Entry 7LI9 (electron microscopy, 3.90 A resolution); this record covers chains A and C of the 3 polymer chains in the assembly.

Chain A:
Name: Sodium-dependent serotonin transporter
Source organism: Homo sapiens
UniProtKB: P31645 (SC6A4_HUMAN); residue numbers follow UniProt; this construct covers 79-617
Chain sequence (539 residues; each row starts with the number of its first residue):
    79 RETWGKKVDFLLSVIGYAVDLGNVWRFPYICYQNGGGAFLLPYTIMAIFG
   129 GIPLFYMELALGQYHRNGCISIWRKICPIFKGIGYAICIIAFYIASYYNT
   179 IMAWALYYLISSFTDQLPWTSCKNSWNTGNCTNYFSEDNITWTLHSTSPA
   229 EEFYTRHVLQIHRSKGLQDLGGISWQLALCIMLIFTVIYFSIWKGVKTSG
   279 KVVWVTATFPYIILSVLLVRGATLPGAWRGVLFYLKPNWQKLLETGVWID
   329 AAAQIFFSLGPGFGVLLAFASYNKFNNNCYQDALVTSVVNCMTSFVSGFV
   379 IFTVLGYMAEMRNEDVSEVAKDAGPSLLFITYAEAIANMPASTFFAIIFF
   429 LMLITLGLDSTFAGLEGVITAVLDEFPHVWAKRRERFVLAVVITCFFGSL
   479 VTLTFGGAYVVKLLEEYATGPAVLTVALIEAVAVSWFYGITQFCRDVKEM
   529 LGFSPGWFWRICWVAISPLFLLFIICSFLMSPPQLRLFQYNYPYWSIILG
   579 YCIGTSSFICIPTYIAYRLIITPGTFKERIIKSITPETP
Cystine bridges: Cys200-Cys209
Covalently attached groups: N-acetylglucosamine (NAG) linked to Asn208
Small-molecule neighbours:
  - serotonin (SRO), molecule 1: Asp98, Ala169, Ile172, Ala173, Tyr176, Phe335, Phe341, Val343, Ser438, Thr439, Gly442, Leu443
  - serotonin (SRO), molecule 2: Ile327, Asp328, Glu494, Tyr495, Pro499, Phe556, Leu557, Ser559, Pro561, Gly578, Tyr579
What the authors report for this chain:
  - conformationally variable residues (helix shift): Tyr95

Chain C:
Name: variable domain of 15B8 antibody Fab light chain
Source organism: Mus musculus
Notes: antibody fragment or engineered binder
Chain sequence (110 residues; each row starts with the number of its first residue):
    21 DIVLTQSPASLAVSLGQRATISCRASESVDNYGISFLNWFQQKPGQPPKL
    71 LIYAASNQGSGVPARFSGSGSGTYFSLNIHPMEEDDTAVYFCQQTKGVSW
   121 TFGGGTKVEI
Cystine bridges: Cys43-Cys112

How chain A and chain C interact:
Pairs across the interface (11; chain A residue first):
  Trp204(A) with Tyr52(C); Phe56(C)
  Asn205(A) with Ile54(C)
  Arg234(A) with Tyr52(C)
  His235(A) with Tyr52(C), hydrogen bond
  Gln238(A) with Asn51(C); Tyr52(C)
  His240(A) with Tyr52(C), hydrogen bond (side chain-backbone)
  Arg241(A) with Asn51(C), hydrogen bond (side chain-backbone); Tyr52(C); Gly53(C)
Interface residues without a listed pair, chain A (8 interface residues in all): Asn202
Interface residues without a listed pair, chain C (7 interface residues in all): Asp50, Trp120

Overview:
8 residues of chain A and 7 residues of chain C are in contact, with 3 hydrogen bonds. Polar pairs include
His235(A)-Tyr52(C), His240(A)-Tyr52(C) and Arg241(A)-Asn51(C). Ligands of chain A: serotonin.
N-acetylglucosamine is covalently linked to Asn208(A). The paper reports conformational variability at
Tyr95(A).
Chain A is Sodium-dependent serotonin transporter (Homo sapiens) and chain C is variable domain of 15B8
antibody Fab light chain (Mus musculus); the structure, 5-HT bound serotonin transporter reconstituted in
lipid nanodisc in KCl, was determined by electron microscopy together with 7LI6, 7LI7, 7LI8, 7LIA and 7MGW
from the same study.
